Entry 8H9O (X-ray diffraction, 3.30 A resolution); this record covers chain A.

== Chain A ==
Molecule: Ion transport protein
Source organism: Aliarcobacter butzleri
Reference sequence: A8EVM5 (A8EVM5_ALIB4); residues 1001-1267 here correspond to UniProt positions 1-267 (UniProt number = residue number - 1000)
Chain sequence (271 residues; each row starts with the number of its first residue):
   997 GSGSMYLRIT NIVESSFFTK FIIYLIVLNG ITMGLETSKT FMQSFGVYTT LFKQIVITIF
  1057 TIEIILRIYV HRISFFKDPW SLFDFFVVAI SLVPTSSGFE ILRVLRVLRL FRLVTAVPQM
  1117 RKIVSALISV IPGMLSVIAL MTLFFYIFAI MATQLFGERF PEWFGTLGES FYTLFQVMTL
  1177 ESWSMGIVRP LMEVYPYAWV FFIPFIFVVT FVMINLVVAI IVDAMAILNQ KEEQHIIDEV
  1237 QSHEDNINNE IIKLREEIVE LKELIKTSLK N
Unresolved in the structure: 997-998, 1091-1093, 1227-1267
Sequence notes: expression tag (997-1000); engineered mutation K1049 (Asn49 in A8EVM5)
Ligand contacts:
  - chapso (1N7): Q1115, M1116, K1118, P1128, G1129, L1131, S1132, A1135, D1219
  - 1,2-dimyristoyl-sn-glycero-3-phosphocholine (PX4), molecule 1: I1019, Y1020, V1023, I1027, V1113, Q1115
  - 1,2-dimyristoyl-sn-glycero-3-phosphocholine (PX4), molecule 2: I1022, V1023, G1026, I1027, G1030, L1031, S1034, K1035, T1036, L1109, T1138, L1139, Y1142, T1162, L1163, G1164, F1167
  - 1,2-dimyristoyl-sn-glycero-3-phosphocholine (PX4), molecule 3: K1073, P1075, L1078, F1079, F1082, V1083, I1086
  - 1,2-dimyristoyl-sn-glycero-3-phosphocholine (PX4), molecule 4: P1075, W1076, F1079, F1107, V1110, S1121, I1124, S1125, I1127, P1128, V1204
  - 1,2-dimyristoyl-sn-glycero-3-phosphocholine (PX4), molecule 5: F1095, I1097, Y1193, W1195, V1196, I1199, P1200, F1203
  - 1,2-dimyristoyl-sn-glycero-3-phosphocholine (PX4), molecule 6: I1134, M1137, T1138, F1141, T1162, G1164, E1165, F1167, Y1168, F1171, M1188, P1192, Y1193, W1195, I1199, F1203, M1209, L1212

== In short ==
Chain A binds chapso and 6 copies of 1,2-dimyristoyl-sn-glycero-3-phosphocholine.
Chain A is Ion transport protein (Aliarcobacter butzleri); the structure, Crystal structure of voltage-gated
sodium channel NavAb N49K mutant in sodium ion condition, was determined by X-ray diffraction (same
publication as 8H9W, 8H9X, 8H9Y, 8HA1 and 8HA2).
